PDB entry 6B7B | X-ray diffraction, 1.98 A resolution | chains A and B

# Chain A (and B)
Molecule: Phosphopantetheine adenylyltransferase
Source organism: Escherichia coli (strain K12)
Notes: EC 2.7.7.3; chain B of this document is another copy of the same molecule, construct and numbering; everything in this record applies to it too
UniProtKB: P0A6I6 (COAD_ECOLI); residues 1-159 here = UniProt positions 1-159
Sequence (167 residues; each row starts with the number of its first residue):
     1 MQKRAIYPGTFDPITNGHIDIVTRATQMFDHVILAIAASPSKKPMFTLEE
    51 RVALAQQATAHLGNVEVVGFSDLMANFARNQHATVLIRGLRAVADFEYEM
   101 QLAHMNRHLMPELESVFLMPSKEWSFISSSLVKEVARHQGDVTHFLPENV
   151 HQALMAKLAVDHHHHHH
Not modelled in the structure: 40-42, 161-167 (chain B: 1, 160-167)
Sequence notes: expression tag (160-167)
Small-molecule neighbours: 5-methoxy-2-methyl-1H-indole (CWJ): Pro8, Gly9, Thr10, Ala37, Phe70, Met74, Leu86, Arg88, Glu99, Leu102, Asn106
Curated features (UniProtKB/Swiss-Prot):
  - binding site (ATP): Tyr7 to Phe11, His18, Gly89 to Arg91, Glu99, Trp124 to Ser130
  - binding site (substrate): Thr10, Lys42, Met74, Arg88
  - site: His18 (Transition state stabilizer)

# Chain A / chain B interface
Pairs across the interface (56; chain A residue first):
  Met1(A) - Asp30(B)
  Lys3(A) - Gln27(B)  hydrogen bond (side chain-backbone)
  Lys3(A) - Met28(B)
  Arg24(A) - Arg107(B)
  Arg24(A) - Glu114(B)  salt bridge
  Gln27(A) - Lys3(B)  hydrogen bond (backbone-side chain)
  Met28(A) - Lys3(B)
  Met28(A) - Phe29(B)  hydrophobic
  Met28(A) - Val85(B)  hydrophobic
  Met28(A) - Glu114(B)
  Met28(A) - Val116(B)  hydrophobic
  Phe29(A) - Met28(B)  hydrophobic
  Phe29(A) - Phe29(B)  hydrophobic
  Val85(A) - Met28(B)  hydrophobic
  Leu90(A) - Leu90(B)  hydrophobic
  Leu90(A) - Phe96(B)  hydrophobic
  Arg91(A) - Met100(B)
  Ala92(A) - Phe96(B)
  Val93(A) - Val93(B)  hydrophobic
  Val93(A) - Phe96(B)
  Val93(A) - Glu97(B)
  Phe96(A) - Leu90(B)  hydrophobic
  Phe96(A) - Ala92(B)
  Phe96(A) - Val93(B)
  Phe96(A) - Phe96(B)  hydrophobic
  Glu97(A) - Val93(B)
  Met100(A) - Leu90(B)  hydrophobic
  Met100(A) - Arg91(B)
  Met100(A) - Met119(B)  hydrophobic
  Ala103(A) - Met119(B)  hydrophobic
  His104(A) - Met119(B)  hydrogen bond
  His104(A) - Pro120(B)
  His104(A) - Lys122(B)
  Arg107(A) - Arg24(B)
  Arg107(A) - Met119(B)  hydrogen bond (side chain-backbone)
  Arg107(A) - Pro120(B)  hydrogen bond (side chain-backbone)
  Arg107(A) - Ser121(B)
  Glu114(A) - Arg24(B)  salt bridge
  Glu114(A) - Met28(B)
  Ser115(A) - Phe117(B)
  Ser115(A) - Leu118(B)
  Val116(A) - Met28(B)  hydrophobic
  Val116(A) - Val116(B)  hydrophobic
  Val116(A) - Phe117(B)
  Val116(A) - Leu118(B)  hydrophobic
  Phe117(A) - Val116(B)
  Phe117(A) - Phe117(B)  hydrogen bond (backbone-backbone)
  Leu118(A) - Val116(B)  hydrophobic
  Met119(A) - Met100(B)
  Met119(A) - Ala103(B)  hydrophobic
  Met119(A) - His104(B)  hydrogen bond
  Met119(A) - Arg107(B)  hydrogen bond (backbone-side chain)
  Pro120(A) - His104(B)
  Pro120(A) - Arg107(B)  hydrogen bond (backbone-side chain)
  Ser121(A) - Arg107(B)
  Lys122(A) - His104(B)
Interface residues without a listed pair, chain A (27 interface residues in all): Ser125
Interface residues without a listed pair, chain B (27 interface residues in all): Ser115, Ser125

# Overview
Chain A and chain B each contribute 27 residues to their interface, with 9 hydrogen bonds and 2 salt bridges.
Polar pairs include Arg24(A)-Glu114(B), Lys3(A)-Gln27(B) and His104(A)-Met119(B). Bound to chain A:
5-methoxy-2-methyl-1H-indole. UniProt lists 17 ATP-binding residues and 4 substrate-binding residues on chain
A.
Both chains are Phosphopantetheine adenylyltransferase (Escherichia coli (strain K12)). Entry 6B7B (Crystal
structure of E.coli Phosphopantetheine Adenylyltransferase (PPAT/CoaD) in complex with
5-methoxy-2-methyl-1H-indole) was determined by X-ray diffraction together with 6B7A, 6B7C, 6B7D, 6B7E and
6B7F from the same study.
